Entry 6WO5 (X-ray diffraction, 2.62 A resolution); this record covers chains A and E of the 5 polymer chains in the assembly.

== Chain A ==
Molecule: Fab E1 heavy chain
Source organism: Homo sapiens
Notes: antibody fragment or engineered binder
Amino-acid sequence (227 residues; each row starts with the number of its first residue; a row labelled like 82A-82C holds insertion residues (82A, then the next letters in order); numbering starts at 0):
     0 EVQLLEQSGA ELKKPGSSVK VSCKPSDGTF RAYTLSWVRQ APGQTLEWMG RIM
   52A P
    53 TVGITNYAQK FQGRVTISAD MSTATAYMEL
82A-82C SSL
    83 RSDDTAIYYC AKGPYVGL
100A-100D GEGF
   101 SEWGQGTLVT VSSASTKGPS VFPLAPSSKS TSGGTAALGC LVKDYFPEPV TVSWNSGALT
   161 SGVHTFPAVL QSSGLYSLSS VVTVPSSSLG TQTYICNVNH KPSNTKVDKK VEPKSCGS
Disordered / not traced: 0-2, 127-134, 215-218
Disulfide bonds: Cys22-Cys92, Cys140-Cys196
Ligand contacts: N-acetylglucosamine (NAG; 2-acetamido-2-deoxy-beta-D-glucopyranose): Ala31, Tyr97, Val98

== Chain E ==
Molecule: Envelope glycoprotein E2
Source organism: Hepatitis C virus (isolate H)
Amino-acid sequence (191 residues; numbered 410 to 645; 45 numbers in that range are skipped by the numbering (no residue carries them; nothing is unmodelled there); the number before each row is that of its first residue):
   410 ARQLINTNGS WHINSTALNC NESLNTGWLA GLFYQHKFDS SGCP
   476 ERLASCGSSG CWHYPPRPCG IVPAKSVCGP VYCFTPSPVV VGTTDRSGAP TYSWGANDTD
   536 VFVLNNTRPP LGNWFGCTWM NSTGFTKVCG APPG
   593 GPTDGGSGPW ITPRCMVDYP YRLWHYPCTI NYTIFKVRMY VGGVEHRLEA ACN
Disordered / not traced: 410-420, 447-448, 476-492, 593-599, 632-637
Disulfide bonds: Cys429-Cys503, Cys452-Cys620, Cys494-Cys564, Cys508-Cys552, Cys607-Cys644
Glycans and other covalent adducts: N-acetylglucosamine (NAG) linked to Asn423, Asn430, Asn532, Asn540, Asn556
From the paper describing this entry:
  - conformationally variable residues (helix shift, loop rearrangement): Cys429 to Gly451, Trp616
  - mutagenesis - Y613A, Y613F, W616A: abolished binding to CD81
  - mutagenesis - G440C/W616C, G440S, W616F, W616S: decreased binding to CD81
  - mutagenesis - G440C/W616C (Tm change 2.5 degC): increased stability
  - mutagenesis - G440S: unchanged stability
  - mutagenesis - W616S (Tm change 5.1 degC): decreased stability
  - mutagenesis - G440C/W616C: decreased binding to Fab 212.1.1 heavy chain
  - mutagenesis - G440S, W616S: unchanged binding to Fab 212.1.1 heavy chain

== How chain A and chain E interact ==
Residue-residue contacts (26; chain A residue first):
  Phe29(A) - Ala524(E)
  Phe29(A) - Pro525(E)
  Arg30(A) - Ser522(E)  hydrogen bond
  Arg30(A) - Gly523(E)
  Arg30(A) - Ala524(E)
  Ala31(A) - Ser522(E)  hydrogen bond (backbone-backbone)
  Ala31(A) - Gly523(E)
  Arg50(A) - Leu546(E)  hydrogen bond (side chain-backbone)
  Arg50(A) - Gly547(E)  hydrogen bond (side chain-backbone)
  Met52(A) - Asn548(E)
  Thr53(A) - Gly523(E)  hydrogen bond (side chain-backbone)
  Ile56(A) - Thr510(E)
  Ile56(A) - Val514(E)  hydrophobic
  Met73(A) - Pro525(E)  hydrophobic
  Tyr97(A) - Val538(E)  hydrogen bond (side chain-backbone)
  Tyr97(A) - Asn540(E)
  Tyr97(A) - Asn548(E)
  Tyr97(A) - Trp549(E)
  Val98(A) - Asn540(E)
  Val98(A) - Asn541(E)
  Val98(A) - Thr542(E)  hydrogen bond (backbone-backbone)
  Val98(A) - Gly547(E)
  Val98(A) - Asn548(E)
  Gly99(A) - Leu546(E)
  Gly99(A) - Gly547(E)
  Leu100(A) - Leu546(E)  hydrogen bond (backbone-backbone)
Interface residues without a listed pair, chain A (13 interface residues in all): Val54
Interface residues without a listed pair, chain E (20 interface residues in all): Val515, Val516, Thr519, Asp520, Tyr527, Pro545

== Overview ==
13 residues of chain A face 20 of chain E across their interface, with 8 hydrogen bonds. Among the polar pairs
are Arg30(A)-Ser522(E), Arg50(A)-Leu546(E) and Arg50(A)-Gly547(E). From the paper: G440C/W616C, G440S and
W616F of chain E, among others, reduce binding to CD81; conformational variability at Cys429(E) and Trp616(E);
7 substitutions were tested in all.
Here chain A is Fab E1 heavy chain (Homo sapiens) and chain E is Envelope glycoprotein E2 (Hepatitis C virus
(isolate H)). Entry 6WO5 (Structure of Hepatitis C Virus Envelope Glycoprotein E2 core from genotype 1a bound
to neutralizing antibody ...) was determined by X-ray diffraction.
